5DJH - chain A; structure by X-ray diffraction, 1.45 A resolution.

Chain A:
Molecule: 3'-phosphoadenosine 5'-phosphate phosphatase
Source organism: Mycobacterium tuberculosis
Notes: EC 3.1.3.7, 3.1.3.11, 3.1.3.25
UniProtKB: P9WKJ0 (CYSQ_MYCTO); residues 2-267 here = UniProt positions 2-267
Sequence (288 residues; numbered -21 to 267; 1 number in that range is skipped by the numbering (no residue carries it; nothing is unmodelled there); the number before each row is that of its first residue; numbers below 1 keep their minus sign (Met-21 is residue -21)):
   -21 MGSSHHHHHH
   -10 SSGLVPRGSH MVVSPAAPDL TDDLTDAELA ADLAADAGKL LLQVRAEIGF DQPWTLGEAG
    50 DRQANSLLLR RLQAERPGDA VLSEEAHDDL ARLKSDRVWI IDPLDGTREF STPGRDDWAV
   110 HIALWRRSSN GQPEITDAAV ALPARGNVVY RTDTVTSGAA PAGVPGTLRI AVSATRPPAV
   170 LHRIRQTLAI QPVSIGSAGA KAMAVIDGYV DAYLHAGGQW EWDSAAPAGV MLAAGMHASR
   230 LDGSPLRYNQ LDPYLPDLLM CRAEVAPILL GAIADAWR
Not modelled in the structure: -21 to -17, -10 to 10, 118-121, 147-152
Differences from the reference sequence: expression tag (-21 to -12, -10 to 1)
Bound ions: Mg2+ site 1: Glu73, Asp91, Leu93 (together with phosphate ion); Mg2+ site 2: Glu73 (together with phosphate ion); Mg2+ site 3: Asp91, Asp94, Asp212 (together with adenosine monophosphate, phosphate ion)
Ligand contacts: adenosine monophosphate (AMP): Asp91, Asp94, Glu98, Ser162, Thr164, Arg165, Ile184, Gly185, Ser186, Ala187, Lys190, His204, Gly206, Gly207, Gln208, Trp209, Asp212
Curated features (UniProtKB/Swiss-Prot):
  - binding site (Mg(2+)): Glu73, Asp91, Leu93, Asp94, Asp212
  - binding site (substrate): Glu73, Leu93 to Thr96, Asp212

Overview:
Chain A binds adenosine monophosphate. Glu73, Asp91 and Leu93 coordinate Mg2+ site 1. The Mg2+ site 3 is built
by Asp91, Asp94 and Asp212. From UniProt: 5 Mg2+-binding residues and 6 substrate-binding residues.
Chain A is 3'-phosphoadenosine 5'-phosphate phosphatase (Mycobacterium tuberculosis); the structure, Structure
of M. tuberculosis CysQ, a PAP phosphatase with AMP, PO4, and 3Mg bound, was determined by X-ray diffraction
together with 5DJF, 5DJG, 5DJI, 5DJJ and 5DJK from the same study.
